Entry 6KID (X-ray diffraction, 3.15 A resolution); this record covers chain A.

== Chain A ==
Name: Leucine--tRNA ligase, cytoplasmic
Organism: Homo sapiens
Notes: EC 6.1.1.4
Reference sequence: Q9P2J5 (SYLC_HUMAN); numbering as in UniProt (aligned over 1-1176)
Amino-acid sequence (1188 residues; row label = number of the first residue in the row; numbers below 1 keep their minus sign (Met-11 is residue -11)):
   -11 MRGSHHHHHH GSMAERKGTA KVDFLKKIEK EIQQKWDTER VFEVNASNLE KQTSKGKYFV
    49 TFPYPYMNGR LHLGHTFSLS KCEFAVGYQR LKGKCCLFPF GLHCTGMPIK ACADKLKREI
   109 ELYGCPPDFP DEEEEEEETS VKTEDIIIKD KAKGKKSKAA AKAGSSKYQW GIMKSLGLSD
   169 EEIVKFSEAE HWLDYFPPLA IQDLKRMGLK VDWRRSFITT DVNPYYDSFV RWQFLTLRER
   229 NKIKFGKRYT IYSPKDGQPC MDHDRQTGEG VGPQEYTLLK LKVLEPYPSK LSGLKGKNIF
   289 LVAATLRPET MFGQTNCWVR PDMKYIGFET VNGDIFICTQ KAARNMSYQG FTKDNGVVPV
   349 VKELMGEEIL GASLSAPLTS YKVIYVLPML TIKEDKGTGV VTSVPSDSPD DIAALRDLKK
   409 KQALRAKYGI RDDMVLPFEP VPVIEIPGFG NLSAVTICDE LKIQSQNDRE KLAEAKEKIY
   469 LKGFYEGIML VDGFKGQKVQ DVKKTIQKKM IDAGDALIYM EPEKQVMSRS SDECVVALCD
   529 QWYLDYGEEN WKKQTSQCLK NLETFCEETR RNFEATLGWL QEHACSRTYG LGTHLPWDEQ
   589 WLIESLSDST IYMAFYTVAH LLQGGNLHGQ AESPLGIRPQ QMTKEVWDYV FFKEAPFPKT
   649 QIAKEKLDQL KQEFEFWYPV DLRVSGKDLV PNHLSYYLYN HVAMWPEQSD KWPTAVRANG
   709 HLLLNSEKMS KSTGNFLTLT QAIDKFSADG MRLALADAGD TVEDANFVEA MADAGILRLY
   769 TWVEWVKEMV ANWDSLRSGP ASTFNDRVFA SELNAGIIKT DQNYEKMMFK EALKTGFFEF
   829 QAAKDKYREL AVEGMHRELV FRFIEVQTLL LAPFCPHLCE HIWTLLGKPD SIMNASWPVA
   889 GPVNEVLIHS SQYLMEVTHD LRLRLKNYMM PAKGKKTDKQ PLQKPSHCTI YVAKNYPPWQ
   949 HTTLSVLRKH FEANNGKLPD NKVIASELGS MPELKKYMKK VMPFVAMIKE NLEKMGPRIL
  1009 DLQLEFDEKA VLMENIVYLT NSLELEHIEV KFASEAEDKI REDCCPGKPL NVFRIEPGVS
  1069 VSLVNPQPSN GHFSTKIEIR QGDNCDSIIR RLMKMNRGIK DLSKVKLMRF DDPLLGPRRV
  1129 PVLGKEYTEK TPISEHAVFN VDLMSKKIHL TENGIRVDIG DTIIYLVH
Unresolved in the structure: -11 to 6, 119-153, 917-932, 1062-1176
Sequence notes: initiating methionine (-11); expression tag (-10 to 0)
Small-molecule neighbours:
  - ATP (adenosine-5'-triphosphate): Phe50, Pro51, Tyr52, Pro53, Tyr54, His60, Gly62, His63, Ser66, His251, Glu257, Arg517, Ser673, Gly674, Asp676, Leu677, His709, Leu710, Met717
  - leucine (LEU): Ala292, Thr293, Leu294, Val389, Thr390, Val392, Ser396, Asp398, Asp399, Lys464, Tyr468
UniProt features mapped onto this chain:
  - motif: His60 to His63 ('HIGH' region), Lys716 to Ser720 ('KMSKS' region)
  - binding site (L-leucine): Tyr52, Tyr54, Leu594, Ser597
  - binding site (ATP): Lys719
  - modified residue: Ser167 (Phosphoserine), Ser720 (Phosphoserine), Lys970 (N6-acetyllysine), Lys1047 (N6-acetyllysine)
  - natural variant: Tyr373 (Y373C: In ILFS1)
  - mutagenesis: Arg236 to Gly256 (Loss of leucyl-tRNA ligase activity. Decreased activity in post-transfer editing of tRNA(Leu) mischarged with methionine), Pro242 (P242E: Reduced leucyl-tRNA ligase activity), Gly245 (G245A: No effect on leucyl-tRNA ligase activity; G245D/R: Reduced leucyl-tRNA ligase activity; G245P: Loss of leucyl-tRNA ligase activity), Pro247 (P247A: Reduced leucyl-tRNA ligase activity), Asp250 (D250A: Reduced leucyl-tRNA ligase activity. Decreased activity in pre-transfer editing and no effect on post-transfer editing of tRNA(Leu) mischarged with methionine ...), Val514 to Tyr534 (Loss of leucyl-tRNA ligase activity. Decreased activity in post-transfer editing of tRNA(Leu) mischarged with methionine), Ser519 (S519G: Reduced leucyl-tRNA ligase activity), Val523 (V523I: Reduced leucyl-tRNA ligase activity), Ala525 (A525S: Reduced leucyl-tRNA ligase activity), Cys527 (C527E: Reduced leucyl-tRNA ligase activity)
From the paper describing this entry:
  - binding site for ATP: His60, His63, His251, Glu257, Ser673, Asp676, His709, Met717
  - mutagenesis - H60A/H63A, E257A, S673A/D676A: decreased binding to ATP
  - mutagenesis - H60A/H63A, E257A, S673A/D676A: decreased binding to leucine
  - mutagenesis - Y52A/Y54A, Y52A/Y54A/H91A, H91A: abolished binding to leucine
  - mutagenesis - N802C/G889C, A888P/G889P: unchanged binding to leucine

== Overview ==
Bound to chain A: ATP and leucine. From UniProt: 4 L-leucine-binding residues, ATP-binding residue Lys719 and
8 mutagenesis sites. The paper reports a binding site for ATP at His60, His63 and His251 among others;
H60A/H63A, E257A and S673A/D676A reduce binding to ATP; 8 substitutions were tested in all.
Chain A is Leucine--tRNA ligase, cytoplasmic (Homo sapiens); the structure, Crystal structure of human
leucyl-tRNA synthetase, ATP-bound form, was determined by X-ray diffraction (same publication as 6KIE, 6KQY
and 6KR7).
